PDB entry 3U6F | X-ray diffraction, 2.30 A resolution | chains B and C of the 4 polymer chains in the assembly

== Chain B ==
Protein: Three prime repair exonuclease 1
Organism: Mus musculus
Notes: EC 3.1.11.2
UniProt: Q91XB0 (TREX1_MOUSE); residue numbers follow UniProt; this construct covers 1-314
Amino-acid sequence (314 residues; row label = number of the first residue in the row):
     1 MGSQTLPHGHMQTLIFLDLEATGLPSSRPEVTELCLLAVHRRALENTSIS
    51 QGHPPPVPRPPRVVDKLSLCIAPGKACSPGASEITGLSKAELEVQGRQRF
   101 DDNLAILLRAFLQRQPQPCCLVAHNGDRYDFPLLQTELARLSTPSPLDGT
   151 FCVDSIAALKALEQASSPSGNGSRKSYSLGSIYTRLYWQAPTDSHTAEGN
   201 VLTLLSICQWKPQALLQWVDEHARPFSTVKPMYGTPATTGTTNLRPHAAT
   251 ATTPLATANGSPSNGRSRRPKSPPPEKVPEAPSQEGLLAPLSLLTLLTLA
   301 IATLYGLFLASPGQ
Not modelled in the structure: 1-6, 45-48, 167-174, 237-314
Sequence notes: engineered mutation Asn200 (Asp in Q91XB0)
Metal / ion sites: Mg2+: Asp18 (shared with DC3(C), DG4(C) of chain C)
Ligand contacts:
  - 1,4-butanediol (BU1), molecule 1: Pro61, Arg62, Val64, Lys66
  - 1,4-butanediol (BU1), molecule 2: Thr192, Asp193, Thr196, Glu198, Gly199, Leu202
What the authors report for this chain:
  - self-association interface (contacts with another copy of this molecule): Arg62
  - disease-associated variants - D18N, D200N: abolished catalytic activity (citing earlier work)
  - catalytic residues: Glu20, His195 (proposed by the authors, not directly observed)
  - mutagenesis - D200N: abolished binding to active site metals
  - disease-associated variants - V201D: decreased catalytic activity (citing earlier work)

== Chain C ==
Molecule: 4-nt DNA strand
Sequence (4 nucleotides; numbered 1 to 4; the number before each row is that of its first residue):
     1 GACG
Metal / ion sites: Mg2+: DC3, DG4 (shared with Asp18(B) of chain B)

== How chain B and chain C interact ==
Residue-residue contacts (26; chain B residue first):
  Asp18(B) - DG4(C)  phosphate contact
  Leu19(B) - DG4(C)  sugar contact
  Glu20(B) - DG4(C)  phosphate contact
  Ala21(B) - DG4(C)  hydrogen bond to the phosphate
  Gly23(B) - DG4(C)  base contact
  Leu24(B) - DC3(C)  base contact
  Leu24(B) - DG4(C)  base contact
  Pro25(B) - DC3(C)  base contact
  Ser78(B) - DG4(C)  hydrogen bond to the base
  Gly80(B) - DG4(C)  base contact
  Ala81(B) - DG4(C)  sugar contact
  Ile84(B) - DG4(C)  base contact
  Thr85(B) - DG4(C)  phosphate contact
  His124(B) - DA2(C)  phosphate contact
  His124(B) - DC3(C)  salt bridge to the phosphate
  Asn125(B) - DA2(C)  sugar contact
  Asn125(B) - DC3(C)  hydrogen bond to the sugar
  Arg128(B) - DG1(C)  hydrogen bond to the base
  Tyr129(B) - DC3(C)  sugar contact
  Tyr129(B) - DG4(C)  hydrogen bond to the sugar
  Ser176(B) - DA2(C)  hydrogen bond to the phosphate
  Tyr177(B) - DA2(C)  hydrogen bond to the phosphate
  Ser178(B) - DA2(C)  phosphate contact
  Ser178(B) - DC3(C)  phosphate contact
  Leu179(B) - DC3(C)  hydrogen bond to the phosphate
  Asn200(B) - DG4(C)  hydrogen bond to the phosphate
Also at the interface, not in a pair above, chain B (22 interface residues in all): Ile156

== Overview ==
22 residues of chain B and 4 residues of chain C are in contact; the contacts include 9 hydrogen bonds and 1
salt bridge. Polar contacts include Ser78(B)-DG4(C), Arg128(B)-DG1(C) and Asn125(B)-DC3(C). Chain B binds
1,4-butanediol. The paper reports catalytic residues Glu20(B) and His195(B); D18N and D200N of chain B abolish
catalytic activity.
Chain B is Three prime repair exonuclease 1 (Mus musculus) and chain C is a 4-nt DNA strand; the structure,
Mouse TREX1 D200N mutant, was determined by X-ray diffraction, deposited together with 3U3Y.
